Entry 1N3E (X-ray diffraction, 2.50 A resolution); this record covers chains F and B of the 6 polymer chains in the assembly.

[Chain F]
Molecule: 10-nt DNA strand
Sequence (10 nucleotides; row label = number of the first residue in the row):
   465 GACGTTTTCG
Ion coordination: Ca2+ site 1: DG465 (shared with 1 residue of chain A; Asp-220(B) of chain B; 1 residue of chain C; 1 residue of chain D; 1 residue of chain E)

[Chain B]
Protein: DNA endonuclease I-CreI
Organism: Chlamydomonas reinhardtii
Notes: EC 3.1.-.-
Reference sequence: P05725 (DNE1_CHLRE); residues 201-363 here correspond to UniProt positions 1-163 (UniProt number = residue number - 200)
Sequence (163 residues; row label = number of the first residue in the row):
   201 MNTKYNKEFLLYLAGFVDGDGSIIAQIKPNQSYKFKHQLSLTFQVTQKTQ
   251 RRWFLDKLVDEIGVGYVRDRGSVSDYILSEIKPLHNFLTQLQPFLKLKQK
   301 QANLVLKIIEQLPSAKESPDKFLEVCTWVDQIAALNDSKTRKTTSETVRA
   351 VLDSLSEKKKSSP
Unresolved in the structure: 201-202, 354-363
Ion coordination: Ca2+ site 1: Gly-219 (shared with 1 residue of chain A; 1 residue of chain C; DG465(F) of chain F); Ca2+ site 2: Asp-220 (shared with 1 residue of chain A; 1 residue of chain C; 1 residue of chain D; 1 residue of chain E; DG465(F) of chain F); Na+: Ala-334, Asn-336
Swiss-Prot annotation at these positions:
  - region (Interaction with DNA): Gln-226 to Gln-238, Gln-244 to Gln-247, Arg-268 to Arg-270, Ser-338 to Thr-343
  - binding site (Mg(2+)): Gly-219, Asp-220

[Chain F / chain B interface]
Pairs across the interface - 30 pairs, chain F then chain B:
  DG465(F) with Gly-219(B), phosphate contact; Asp-220(B), phosphate contact; Gly-221(B), sugar contact; Ser-222(B), sugar contact; Thr-246(B), base contact; Arg-270(B), hydrogen bond to the base
  DA466(F) with Gly-221(B), phosphate contact; Ser-222(B), hydrogen bond to the phosphate; Ile-224(B), base contact; Gln-244(B), hydrogen bond to the base; Arg-268(B), base contact; Arg-270(B), base contact; Lys-298(B), phosphate contact; Asn-336(B), phosphate contact; Asp-337(B), hydrogen bond to the phosphate; Ser-338(B), phosphate contact
  DC467(F) with Ile-224(B), phosphate contact; Gln-226(B), sugar contact; Ala-333(B), phosphate contact; Asn-336(B), hydrogen bond to the phosphate; Ser-338(B), hydrogen bond to the phosphate; Arg-341(B), phosphate contact; Lys-342(B), phosphate contact
  DG468(F) with Gln-226(B), hydrogen bond to the phosphate; Thr-340(B), sugar contact; Arg-341(B), phosphate contact; Lys-342(B), hydrogen bond to the phosphate; Thr-343(B), hydrogen bond to the phosphate
  DT469(F) with Lys-228(B), hydrogen bond to the base; Pro-229(B), phosphate contact
Also at the interface, not in a pair above, chain B (23 interface residues in all): Ile-223, Ala-225

[In short]
5 residues of chain F face 23 of chain B across their interface, with 10 hydrogen bonds. Polar pairs include
DG465(F)/Arg-270(B), DA466(F)/Gln-244(B) and DT469(F)/Lys-228(B). Curated annotation (UniProt) lists
Mg2+-binding residues Gly-219(B) and Asp-220(B) on chain B.
Here chain F is a 10-nt DNA strand and chain B is DNA endonuclease I-CreI (Chlamydomonas reinhardtii). Entry
1N3E (Crystal structure of I-CreI bound to a palindromic DNA sequence I (palindrome of left side of ...) was
determined by X-ray diffraction together with 1M5X and 1N3F from the same study.
